PDB entry 4NCZ | X-ray diffraction, 1.89 A resolution | chains A and C of the 3 polymer chains in the assembly

== Chain A (and C) ==
Molecule: Spermidine n1-acetyltransferase
Source organism: Vibrio cholerae
Notes: chain C of this document is another copy of the same molecule, construct and numbering; everything in this record applies to it too
UniProtKB: Q9KL03 (Q9KL03_VIBCH); numbering as in UniProt (aligned over 1-173)
Chain sequence (176 residues; numbered -2 to 173; the number before each row is that of its first residue; numbers below 1 keep their minus sign (Ser-2 is residue -2)):
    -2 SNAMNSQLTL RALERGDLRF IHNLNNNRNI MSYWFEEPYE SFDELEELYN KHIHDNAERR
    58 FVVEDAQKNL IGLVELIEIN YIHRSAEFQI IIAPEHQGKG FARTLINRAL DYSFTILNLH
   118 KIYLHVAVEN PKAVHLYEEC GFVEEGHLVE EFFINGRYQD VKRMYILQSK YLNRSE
Unresolved in the structure: -2 to 1, 172-173 (chain C: -2 to 3)
Modified residues: Mse1 (selenomethionine); Mse28 (selenomethionine; parent Met); Mse161 (selenomethionine; parent Met)
Differences from the reference sequence: expression tag (-2 to 0)
Metal / ion sites: Ca2+: Glu33, Glu75 (shared with Glu33(C), Glu75(C) of chain C); Na+: Asp52, Glu55
Small-molecule neighbours: N-cyclohexyltaurine (NHE; 2-[N-cyclohexylamino]ethane sulfonic acid): Asn24, Arg25, Asn26, Ile27, Gln86, His122, Val123, Ala124, Phe149, Ile151, Val158
What the authors report for this chain:
  - catalytic residues: Tyr134 (citing earlier work)
  - specificity-determining residues: Glu33, Glu75, Glu84 (proposed by the authors, not directly observed)

== Interface between chain A and chain C ==
Residue-residue contacts (46):
  Ile27(A) - His80(C)
  Tyr30(A) - Asn77(C)  hydrogen bond
  Tyr30(A) - Ile79(C)
  Glu33(A) - Glu33(C)
  Glu33(A) - Glu75(C)
  Pro35(A) - Tyr78(C)
  Glu75(A) - Glu33(C)
  Glu75(A) - Glu75(C)
  Asn77(A) - Tyr30(C)  hydrogen bond
  Ile79(A) - Tyr30(C)
  His80(A) - Ile27(C)
  His80(A) - Glu148(C)
  His80(A) - Phe149(C)
  His80(A) - Phe150(C)  hydrogen bond (side chain-backbone)
  His80(A) - Tyr155(C)  hydrogen bond (backbone-side chain)
  Arg81(A) - Tyr155(C)  hydrogen bond
  His117(A) - Glu147(C)  salt bridge
  His117(A) - Tyr155(C)
  Lys118(A) - Val146(C)  hydrogen bond (side chain-backbone)
  Lys118(A) - Glu148(C)  salt bridge
  Glu142(A) - Gly143(C)
  Glu142(A) - His144(C)  hydrogen bond (backbone-backbone)
  Glu142(A) - Leu145(C)
  Glu142(A) - Val146(C)  hydrogen bond (side chain-backbone)
  Gly143(A) - Glu142(C)
  Gly143(A) - Gly143(C)
  His144(A) - Glu142(C)  hydrogen bond (backbone-backbone)
  Leu145(A) - Glu142(C)
  Leu145(A) - Arg160(C)
  Val146(A) - Lys118(C)  hydrogen bond (backbone-side chain)
  Val146(A) - Glu142(C)  hydrogen bond (backbone-side chain)
  Val146(A) - Tyr162(C)
  Glu147(A) - His117(C)  salt bridge
  Glu147(A) - Leu164(C)
  Glu148(A) - His80(C)
  Glu148(A) - Lys118(C)  salt bridge
  Glu148(A) - Arg160(C)  salt bridge
  Phe149(A) - His80(C)
  Phe150(A) - His80(C)  hydrogen bond (backbone-side chain)
  Tyr155(A) - His80(C)
  Tyr155(A) - Arg81(C)  hydrogen bond
  Tyr155(A) - His117(C)
  Arg160(A) - Leu145(C)
  Arg160(A) - Glu148(C)  salt bridge
  Tyr162(A) - Val146(C)
  Leu164(A) - Glu147(C)
Interface residues without a listed pair, chain A (25 interface residues in all): Mse28
Interface residues without a listed pair, chain C (25 interface residues in all): Mse28

== In short ==
The chain A/chain C interface involves 25 residues from each chain; the contacts include 13 hydrogen bonds and
6 salt bridges. Polar pairs include His117(A)-Glu147(C), Lys118(A)-Glu148(C) and Glu148(A)-Arg160(C). Ligands
of chain A: N-cyclohexyltaurine. Glu33(A) and Glu75(A) form the Ca2+ site. From the paper: the catalytic
residue Tyr134(A); specificity determinants Glu33(A), Glu75(A) and Glu84(A).
Chain A and chain C are both Spermidine n1-acetyltransferase (Vibrio cholerae); the structure, Spermidine
N-acetyltransferase from Vibrio cholerae in complex with 2-[n-cyclohexylamino]ethane sulfonate, was determined
by X-ray diffraction (same publication as 4R57, 4R87, 4MI4, 4MHD and 4JJX).
